5AC9 - chains 2 and 3 of the 4 polymer chains in the assembly; structure by electron microscopy, 3.20 A resolution.

== Chain 2 ==
Protein: VP3
Source organism: Foot-and-mouth disease virus - type o
UniProtKB: Q6PMW3 (Q6PMW3_9PICO); residues 1-218 here correspond to UniProt positions 287-504 (UniProt number = residue number + 286)
Amino-acid sequence (218 residues; each row starts with the number of its first residue):
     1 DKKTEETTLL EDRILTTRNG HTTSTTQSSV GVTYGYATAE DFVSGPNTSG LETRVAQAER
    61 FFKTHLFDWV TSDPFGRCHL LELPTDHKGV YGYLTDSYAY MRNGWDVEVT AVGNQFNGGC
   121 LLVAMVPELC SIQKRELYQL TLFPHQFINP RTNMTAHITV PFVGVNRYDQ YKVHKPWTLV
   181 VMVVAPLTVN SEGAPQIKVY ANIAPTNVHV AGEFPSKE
Not modelled in the structure: 1-11
Sequence notes: engineered mutation Tyr93 (Ser379 in Q6PMW3)
From the paper describing this entry:
  - mutagenesis - S93Y (Tm 53.5 degC), S97Q (Tm 54.0 degC), Y98F (Tm 53.5 degC): increased stability
  - mutagenesis - Q57E, Q57L, R60G, R60L: decreased stability (from molecular simulation)
  - mutagenesis - V90N, S97I: increased stability (from molecular simulation)

== Chain 3 ==
Protein: VP2
Source organism: Foot-and-mouth disease virus - type o
UniProtKB: Q6PMW3 (Q6PMW3_9PICO); residues 1-220 here correspond to UniProt positions 505-724 (UniProt number = residue number + 504)
Amino-acid sequence (220 residues; row label = number of the first residue in the row):
     1 GIFPVACSDG YGGLVTTDPK TADPAYGKVF NPPRNMLPGR FTNFLDVAEA CPTFLHFEGD
    61 VPYVTTKTDS DRVLAQFDLS LAAKHMSNTF LAGLAQYYTQ YSGTINLHFM FTGPTDAKAR
   121 YMIAYAPPGM EPPKTPEAAA HCIHAEWDTG LNSKFTFSIP YLSAADYTYT ASDVAETTNV
   181 QGWVCLFQIT HGKADGDALV VLASAGKDFE LRLPVDARTQ
Sequence notes: conflict Thr168 (Ala672 in Q6PMW3), Val174 (Thr678 in Q6PMW3)
From the paper describing this entry:
  - mutagenesis - H56R/D60G: unchanged stability

== How chain 2 and chain 3 interact ==
Residue-residue contacts (45; chain 2 residue first):
  Asn47(2) - Tyr161(3)
  Asn47(2) - Leu162(3)
  Asn47(2) - Ser163(3)  hydrogen bond (side chain-backbone)
  Asn47(2) - Ala164(3)  hydrogen bond (side chain-backbone)
  Asn47(2) - Ala165(3)
  Asn47(2) - Asp166(3)
  Thr48(2) - Tyr161(3)
  Ser49(2) - Tyr161(3)  hydrogen bond (side chain-backbone)
  Leu51(2) - Ile143(3)  hydrophobic
  Leu51(2) - Pro160(3)  hydrophobic
  Leu51(2) - Leu162(3)  hydrophobic
  Asp96(2) - Met130(3)
  Ala99(2) - Pro127(3)  hydrophobic
  Ala99(2) - Pro128(3)
  Tyr100(2) - Pro128(3)
  Tyr100(2) - Leu162(3)  hydrogen bond (side chain-backbone)
  Tyr100(2) - Ser163(3)
  Tyr100(2) - Ala164(3)
  Asn166(2) - Ala164(3)  hydrogen bond (side chain-backbone)
  Asn166(2) - Ala165(3)
  Arg167(2) - Ala164(3)
  Arg167(2) - Asp166(3)  salt bridge
  Tyr168(2) - Ala164(3)
  Gln170(2) - Pro128(3)
  Lys172(2) - Gly129(3)
  Gly212(2) - Pro127(3)
  Gly212(2) - Leu162(3)
  Glu213(2) - Pro127(3)
  Glu213(2) - His141(3)
  Glu213(2) - Cys142(3)
  Glu213(2) - Ile143(3)
  Phe214(2) - Pro127(3)  hydrophobic
  Phe214(2) - Pro128(3)
  Phe214(2) - Gly129(3)
  Phe214(2) - Met130(3)  hydrophobic
  Phe214(2) - His141(3)
  Pro215(2) - Met130(3)
  Pro215(2) - Glu131(3)
  Pro215(2) - Pro133(3)
  Pro215(2) - Ala138(3)
  Pro215(2) - Cys142(3)  hydrophobic
  Ser216(2) - Ala138(3)  hydrogen bond (backbone-backbone)
  Ser216(2) - His141(3)
  Glu218(2) - Thr135(3)
  Glu218(2) - Ala138(3)
Other interface residues (no listed pair), chain 2 (20 interface residues in all): Pro46, Ala211
Other interface residues (no listed pair), chain 3 (22 interface residues in all): Ala126, Lys134, Glu137, Ala139

== Summary ==
The interface between chain 2 and chain 3 involves 20 residues on one side and 22 on the other, with 6
hydrogen bonds and 1 salt bridge. Polar contacts include Arg167(2)-Asp166(3), Asn47(2)-Ser163(3) and
Asn47(2)-Ala164(3). The paper reports that S93Y, S97Q and Y98F of chain 2, among others, increase stability;
Q57E, Q57L and R60G of chain 2, among others, reduce stability; 10 substitutions were tested in all.
Here chain 2 is VP3 and chain 3 is VP2, both from Foot-and-mouth disease virus - type o. Entry 5AC9
(Structure-based energetics of protein interfaces guide Foot-and-Mouth disease virus vaccine design) was
determined by electron microscopy, deposited together with 5ACA, 5D8A and 5DDJ.
